Entry 8U80 (electron microscopy, 3.60 A resolution); this record covers chains K5 and C4 of the 10 polymer chains in the assembly.

[Chain K5]
Protein: BTB/POZ domain-containing protein KCTD5
Organism: Homo sapiens
UniProt: Q9NXV2 (KCTD5_HUMAN); residues 1-234 here = UniProt positions 1-234
Amino-acid sequence (234 residues; numbered 1 to 234; the number before each row is that of its first residue):
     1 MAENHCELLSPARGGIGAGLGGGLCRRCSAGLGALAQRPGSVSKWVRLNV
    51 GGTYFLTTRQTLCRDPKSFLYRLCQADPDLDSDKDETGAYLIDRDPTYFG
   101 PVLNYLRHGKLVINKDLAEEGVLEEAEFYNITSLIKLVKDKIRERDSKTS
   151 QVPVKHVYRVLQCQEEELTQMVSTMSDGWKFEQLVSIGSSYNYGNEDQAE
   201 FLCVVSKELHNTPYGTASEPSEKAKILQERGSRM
Unresolved in the structure: 1-39, 154-234
UniProt features mapped onto this chain:
  - modified residue: A2 (N-acetylalanine), S10 (Phosphoserine)
What the authors report for this chain:
  - mutagenesis - F128A: unchanged binding to Gbeta 
  - mutagenesis - F128A, L161R: abolished catalytic activity (ubiquitylation activity)
  - mutagenesis - L209* (10-fold): decreased binding to Gbeta 
  - mutagenesis - L209*: decreased catalytic activity (activity)

[Chain C4]
Protein: Cullin-3
Organism: Homo sapiens
UniProt: Q13618 (CUL3_HUMAN); residues 1-381 here = UniProt positions 1-381
Amino-acid sequence (381 residues; each row starts with the number of its first residue):
     1 MSNLSKGTGSRKDTKMRIRAFPMTMDEKYVNSIWDLLKNAIQEIQRKNNS
    51 GLSFEELYRNAYTMVLHKHGEKLYTGLREVVTEHLINKVREDVLNSLNNN
   101 FLQTLNQAWNDHQTAMVMIRDILMYMDRVYVQQNNVENVYNLGLIIFRDQ
   151 VVRYGCIRDHLRQTLLDMIARERKGEVVDRGAIRNACQMLMILGLEGRSV
   201 YEEDFEAPFLEMSAEFFQMESQKFLAENSASVYIKKVEARINEEIERVMH
   251 CLDKSTEEPIVKVVERELISKHMKTIVEMENSGLVHMLKNGKTEDLGCMY
   301 KLFSRVPNGLKTMCECMSSYLREQGKALVSEEGEGKNPVDYIQGLLDLKS
   351 RFDRFLLESFNNDRLFKQTIAGDFEYFLNLN
Unresolved in the structure: 1-23
UniProt features mapped onto this chain:
  - region: S2 to I41 (Interaction with KLHL18)
  - modified residue: S2 (N-acetylserine)
  - natural variant: V285 (V285A: In NEDAUS)

[Chain K5 / chain C4 interface]
Contacting residue pairs - 9 pairs, chain K5 then chain C4:
  T58(K5) with R59(C4), hydrogen bond
  Q60(K5) with Y29(C4), hydrogen bond (backbone-side chain); E56(C4), hydrogen bond; R59(C4), hydrogen bond
  C63(K5) with Y29(C4)
  R64(K5) with T63(C4), hydrogen bond; H67(C4), hydrogen bond
  H108(K5) with Y62(C4); L66(C4)
The authors on this interface:
  - hot spots on chain K5 (mutagenesis) - F128A: abolished binding to Cullin-3 (chain C4)

[Summary]
5 residues of chain K5 and 7 residues of chain C4 are in contact; the contacts include 6 hydrogen bonds. Polar
contacts include T58(K5)-R59(C4), Q60(K5)-Y29(C4) and Q60(K5)-E56(C4). From the paper: F128A and L161R of
chain K5 abolish catalytic activity (ubiquitylation activity); L209* of chain K5 reduces binding to Gbeta.
Here chain K5 is BTB/POZ domain-containing protein KCTD5 and chain C4 is Cullin-3, both from Homo sapiens.
Entry 8U80 (KCTD5/Cullin3/Gbeta1gamma2 Complex: Local Refinment of KCTD5(BTB)/Cullin3(NTD)) was determined by
electron microscopy (same publication as 8U7Z, 8U81, 8U82, 8U83 and 8U84).
